PDB entry 7C7A | electron microscopy, 2.80 A resolution | chains D and K of the 13 polymer chains in the assembly

# Chain D
Molecule: RNases MRP/P 32.9 kDa subunit
Organism: Saccharomyces cerevisiae (strain ATCC 204508 / S288c)
UniProtKB: P38336 (POP4_YEAST); residue numbers follow UniProt; this construct covers 1-279
Amino-acid sequence (279 residues; each row starts with the number of its first residue):
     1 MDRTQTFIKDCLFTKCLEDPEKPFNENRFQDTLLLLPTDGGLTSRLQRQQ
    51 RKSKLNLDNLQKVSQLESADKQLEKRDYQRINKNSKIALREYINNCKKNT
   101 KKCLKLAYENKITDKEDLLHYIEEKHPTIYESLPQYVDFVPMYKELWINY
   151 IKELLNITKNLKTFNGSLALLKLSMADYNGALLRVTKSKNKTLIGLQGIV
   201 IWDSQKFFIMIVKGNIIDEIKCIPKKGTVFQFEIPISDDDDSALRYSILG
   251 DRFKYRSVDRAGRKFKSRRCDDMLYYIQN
Unresolved in the structure: 1, 40-66
Swiss-Prot annotation at these positions:
  - modified residue: S64 (Phosphoserine)

# Chain K
Molecule: Ribonuclease MRP protein subunit SNM1
Organism: Saccharomyces cerevisiae (strain ATCC 204508 / S288c)
UniProtKB: P40993 (RMRP_YEAST); residues 1-198 here = UniProt positions 1-198
Amino-acid sequence (198 residues; each row starts with the number of its first residue):
     1 MNKDQAEKYQERSLRQKYNLLHVLPTLNSRALSGLYYKNFHNSVKRYQIM
    51 LPEQLKSGKFCSHCGCVYVPNFNASLQLTTNTEQGDSDELGGESMEGPKK
   101 CIQVNCLNCEKSKLFEWKSEFVVPTFGQDVSPMINSTSSGKVSYAVKKPQ
   151 KSKTSTGKERSKKRKLNSLTNLLSKRNQEKKMEKKKSSSLSLESFMKS
Unresolved in the structure: 72-84, 118-198
Ion coordination: Zn2+: C64, C109

# How chain D and chain K interact
Contacting residue pairs (46):
  K71(D) - K56(K)
  E74(D) - E53(K)
  E74(D) - K56(K)  salt bridge
  D77(D) - Y37(K)
  Y78(D) - K38(K)
  Y78(D) - N42(K)  hydrogen bond
  R80(D) - S62(K)  hydrogen bond (side chain-backbone)
  I81(D) - Y37(K)  hydrophobic
  I81(D) - C61(K)
  I81(D) - S62(K)
  I81(D) - C64(K)
  N82(D) - K38(K)
  N84(D) - H63(K)  hydrogen bond (side chain-backbone)
  S85(D) - G34(K)
  S85(D) - L35(K)
  A88(D) - A31(K)
  L89(D) - A31(K)
  L89(D) - L35(K)  hydrophobic
  D138(D) - L24(K)
  Y143(D) - P25(K)
  L146(D) - Q16(K)
  L146(D) - L20(K)  hydrophobic
  Y150(D) - R12(K)
  Y150(D) - Q16(K)
  E153(D) - R12(K)  salt bridge
  L154(D) - Y9(K)  hydrophobic
  L154(D) - R12(K)
  K172(D) - M1(K)
  K172(D) - Q5(K)  hydrogen bond
  M175(D) - Y9(K)  hydrogen bond (backbone-side chain)
  A176(D) - Y9(K)
  D177(D) - K17(K)  salt bridge
  D177(D) - N39(K)
  N179(D) - L20(K)
  N179(D) - N39(K)
  I201(D) - L32(K)
  I201(D) - Y36(K)  hydrogen bond (backbone-side chain)
  W202(D) - L35(K)  hydrophobic
  V258(D) - R46(K)
  D259(D) - Y9(K)  hydrogen bond
  D259(D) - S13(K)  hydrogen bond
  D259(D) - K17(K)
  D259(D) - S43(K)  hydrogen bond
  D259(D) - Y47(K)  hydrogen bond (backbone-side chain)
  R260(D) - R46(K)  hydrogen bond (side chain-backbone)
  R260(D) - Y47(K)
Also at the interface, not in a pair above, chain D (32 interface residues in all): K86, M142, W147, L171, V200
Also at the interface, not in a pair above, chain K (32 interface residues in all): V23, R30, H41, G65

# Summary
The chain D/chain K interface involves 32 residues from each chain, with 11 hydrogen bonds and 3 salt bridges.
Polar pairs include E74(D)-K56(K), E153(D)-R12(K) and D177(D)-K17(K). C64(K) and C109(K) form the Zn2+ site.
Here chain D is RNases MRP/P 32.9 kDa subunit and chain K is Ribonuclease MRP protein subunit SNM1, both from
Saccharomyces cerevisiae (strain ATCC 204508 / S288c). Entry 7C7A (Cryo-EM structure of yeast Ribonuclease MRP
with substrate ITS1) was determined by electron microscopy, deposited together with 7C79.
